PDB entry 4V11 | X-ray diffraction, 1.95 A resolution | chains A and B

Chain A:
Name: Synaptotagmin-1
Source organism: Homo sapiens
Notes: fragment: c2b domain
Reference sequence: P21579 (SYT1_HUMAN); residues 273-422 here = UniProt positions 273-422
Sequence (150 residues; row label = number of the first residue in the row):
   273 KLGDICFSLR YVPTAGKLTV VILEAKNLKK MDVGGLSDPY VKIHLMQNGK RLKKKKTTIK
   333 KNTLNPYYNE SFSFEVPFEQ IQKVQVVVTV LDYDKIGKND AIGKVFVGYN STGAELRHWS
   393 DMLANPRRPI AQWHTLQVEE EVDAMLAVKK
Ion coordination: Ca2+ site 1: Met303, Asp304, Asp364, Asp366; Ca2+ site 2: Asp304, Asp310, Asp364, Tyr365, Asp366
Reported in the primary citation:
  - mutagenesis - K326A/K328A: increased localization

Chain B:
Name: Synaptic vesicle glycoprotein 2A
Reference sequence: Q7L0J3 (SV2A_HUMAN); residues 81-90 here = UniProt positions 81-90
Sequence (10 residues; numbered 81 to 90; the number before each row is that of its first residue):
    81 SDATEGHDED
Modified / non-standard residues: Thr84 (phosphothreonine; TPO)
Reported in the primary citation:
  - post-translational modification sites: Ser81, Thr84

Chain A / chain B interface:
Residue-residue contacts - 16 pairs, chain A then chain B:
  Lys314(A) with Thr84(B)
  Lys326(A) with Asp82(B), hydrogen bond (side chain-backbone); Thr84(B)
  Lys327(A) with Thr84(B); Glu85(B), salt bridge; Gly86(B)
  Lys328(A) with Thr84(B); Glu85(B), hydrogen bond (backbone-backbone); Gly86(B)
  Glu342(A) with His87(B)
  Ser343(A) with His87(B); Asp88(B), hydrogen bond (backbone-backbone)
  Phe344(A) with Gly86(B); His87(B); Asp88(B)
  Ser345(A) with Asp88(B), hydrogen bond
Other interface residues (no listed pair), chain A (9 interface residues in all): Thr291
The authors on this interface:
  - residue pairs: Lys314(A)-Thr84(B) (hydrogen bond), Lys326(A)-Thr84(B) (hydrogen bond), Lys328(A)-Thr84(B) (hydrogen bond)

Summary:
9 residues of chain A face 6 of chain B across their interface; the contacts include 4 hydrogen bonds and 1
salt bridge. Polar contacts include Lys327(A)-Glu85(B), Lys326(A)-Asp82(B) and Ser345(A)-Asp88(B). The authors
report hydrogen bonds between Lys314(A) and Thr84(B), Lys326(A) and Thr84(B) and Lys328(A) and Thr84(B). From
the paper: K326A/K328A of chain A increase localization; modification sites Ser81(B) and Thr84(B).
Chain A is Synaptotagmin-1 (Homo sapiens) and chain B is Synaptic vesicle glycoprotein 2A; the structure,
Structure of Synaptotagmin-1 with SV2A peptide phosphorylated at Thr84, was determined by X-ray diffraction.
